PDB entry 7EB0 | electron microscopy, 3.60 A resolution | chains A and C of the 3 polymer chains in the assembly

# Chain A (and C)
Name: Spike glycoprotein
Source organism: Severe acute respiratory syndrome coronavirus 2
Notes: chain C of this document is another copy of the same molecule, construct and numbering; everything in this record applies to it too
Reference sequence: P0DTC2 (SPIKE_SARS2); numbering as in UniProt (aligned over 1-1208)
Sequence (1283 residues; numbered 1 to 1283; the number before each row is that of its first residue):
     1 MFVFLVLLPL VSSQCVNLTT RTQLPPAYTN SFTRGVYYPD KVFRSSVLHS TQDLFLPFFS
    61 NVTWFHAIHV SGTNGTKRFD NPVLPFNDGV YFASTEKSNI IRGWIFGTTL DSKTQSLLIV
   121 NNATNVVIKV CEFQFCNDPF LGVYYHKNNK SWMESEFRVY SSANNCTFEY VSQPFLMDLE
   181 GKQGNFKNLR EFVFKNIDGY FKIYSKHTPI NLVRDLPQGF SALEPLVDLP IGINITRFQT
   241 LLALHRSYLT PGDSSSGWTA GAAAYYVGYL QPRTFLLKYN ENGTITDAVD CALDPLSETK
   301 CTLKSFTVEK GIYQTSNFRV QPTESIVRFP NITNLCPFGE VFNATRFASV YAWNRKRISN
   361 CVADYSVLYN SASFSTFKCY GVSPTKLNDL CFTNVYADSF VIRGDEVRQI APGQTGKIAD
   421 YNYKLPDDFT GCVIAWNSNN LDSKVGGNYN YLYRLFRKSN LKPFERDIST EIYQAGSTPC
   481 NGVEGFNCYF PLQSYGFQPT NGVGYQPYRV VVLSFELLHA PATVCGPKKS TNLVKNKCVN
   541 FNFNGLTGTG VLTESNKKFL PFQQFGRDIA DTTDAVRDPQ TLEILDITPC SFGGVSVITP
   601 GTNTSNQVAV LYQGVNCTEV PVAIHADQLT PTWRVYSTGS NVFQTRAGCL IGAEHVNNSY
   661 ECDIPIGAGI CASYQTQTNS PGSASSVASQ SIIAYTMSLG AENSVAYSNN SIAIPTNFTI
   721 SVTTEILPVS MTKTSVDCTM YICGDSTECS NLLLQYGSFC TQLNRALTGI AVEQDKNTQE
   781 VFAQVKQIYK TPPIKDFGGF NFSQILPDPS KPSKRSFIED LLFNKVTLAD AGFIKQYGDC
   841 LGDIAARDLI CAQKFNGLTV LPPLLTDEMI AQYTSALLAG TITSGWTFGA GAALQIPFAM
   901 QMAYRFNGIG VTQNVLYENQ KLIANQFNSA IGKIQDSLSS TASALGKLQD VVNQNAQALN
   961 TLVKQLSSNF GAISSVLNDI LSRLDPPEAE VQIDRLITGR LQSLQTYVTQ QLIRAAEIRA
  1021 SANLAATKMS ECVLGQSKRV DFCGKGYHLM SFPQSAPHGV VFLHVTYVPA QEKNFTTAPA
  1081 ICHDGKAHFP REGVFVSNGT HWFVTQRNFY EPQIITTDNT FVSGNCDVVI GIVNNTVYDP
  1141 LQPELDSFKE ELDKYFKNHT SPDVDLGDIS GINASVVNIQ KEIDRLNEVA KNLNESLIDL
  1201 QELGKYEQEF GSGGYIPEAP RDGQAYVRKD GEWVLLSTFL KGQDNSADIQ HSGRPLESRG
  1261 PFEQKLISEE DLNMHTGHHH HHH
Not modelled in the structure: 1-26, 70-79, 144-158, 174-185, 246-263, 622-634, 677-688, 828-854, 1147-1283 (chain C: 1-26, 70-79, 144-158, 174-185, 246-263, 677-688, 828-853, 1147-1283)
Construct notes: variant G614 (Asp in P0DTC2); conflict G682 (Arg in P0DTC2), S683 (Arg in P0DTC2), S685 (Arg in P0DTC2), P986 (Lys in P0DTC2), P987 (Val in P0DTC2); expression tag (1209-1283)
Disulfides: C131-C166, C291-C301, C336-C361, C379-C432, C391-C525, C538-C590, C617-C649, C662-C671, C738-C760, C743-C749, C1032-C1043, C1082-C1126
Glycans and other covalent adducts: N-acetylglucosamine (NAG) linked to N61, N122, N165, N234, N282, N331, N343, N603, N616, N657, N709, N717, N801, N1074, N1098, N1134
Curated features (UniProtKB/Swiss-Prot):
  - region: N280 to C301 (Putative superantigen), R403 to D405 (Integrin-binding motif), N448 to F456 (Immunodominant HLA epitope recognized by the CD8+), P681, A684 (Putative superantigen), S816 to Y837 (Fusion peptide 1), K835 to F855 (Fusion peptide 2), D1163 to E1202 (Heptad repeat 2)
  - site: R815, S816 (Cleavage)
  - glycosylation: N17 (N-linked (GlcNAc...) (complex) asparagine), N61 (N-linked (GlcNAc...) (hybrid) asparagine), N74 (N-linked (GlcNAc...) (complex) asparagine), N122 (N-linked (GlcNAc...) (hybrid) asparagine), N149 (N-linked (GlcNAc...) (complex) asparagine), N165 (N-linked (GlcNAc...) (complex) asparagine), N234 (N-linked (GlcNAc...) (high mannose) asparagine), N282 (N-linked (GlcNAc...) (complex) asparagine), T323 (O-linked (GalNAc) threonine), S325 (O-linked (HexNAc...) serine), N331 (N-linked (GlcNAc...) (complex) asparagine), N343 (N-linked (GlcNAc...) (complex) asparagine), N603 (N-linked (GlcNAc...) (hybrid) asparagine), N616 (N-linked (GlcNAc...) (complex) asparagine), N657 (N-linked (GlcNAc...) (complex) asparagine), T676 (O-linked (GlcNAc...) threonine), T678 (O-linked (GlcNAc...) threonine), N709 (N-linked (GlcNAc...) (high mannose) asparagine), N717 (N-linked (GlcNAc...) (hybrid) asparagine), N801 (N-linked (GlcNAc...) (hybrid) asparagine) and 6 more in UniProt
  - natural variant: L5 (L5F: In strain: Iota/B.1.526), S13 (S13I: In strain: Epsilon/B.1.427/B.1.429), L18 (L18F: In strain: Beta/B.1.351, Gamma/P.1 and 1 more), T19 (T19I: In strain: Omicron/BQ.1.1, Omicron/XBB.1.5 and 1 more; T19R: In strain: Delta/B.1.617.2, Omicron/BA.2 and 4 more), T20 (T20N: In strain: Gamma/P.1), L24 to A27 (sequence variant, change not given here; In strain: Omicron/BA.2, Omicron/BA.2.12.1 and 6 more), P26 (P26S: In strain: Gamma/P.1), Q52 (Q52H: In strain: Omicron/EG.5.1), A67 (A67V: In strain: Eta/B.1.525, Omicron/BA.1), H69 to V70 (deletion: In strain: Alpha/B.1.1.7, Eta/B.1.525 and 5 more), G75 (G75V: In strain: Lambda/C.37), T76 (T76I: In strain: Lambda/C.37), 82 further natural variant entries in UniProt
  - mutagenesis: H69 to V70 (Increased incorporation of cleaved spike into virions), N121 (N121Q: Partial loss of biliverdin affinity), R190 (R190K: Partial loss of biliverdin affinity), N234 (N234Q: Increased resistance to neutralizing antibodies), N331 (N331Q: Reduced viral infectivity), N343 (N343Q: Reduced viral infectivity), L452 (L452R: Increased resistance to neutralizing antibodies. Decreases HLA binding to NF9 epitope. Increased binding affinity to human ACE2), Y453 (Y453F: Decreased HLA binding to NF9 epitope. Increased binding affinity to human ACE2), A475 (A475V: Increased resistance to neutralizing antibodies), V483 (V483A: Increased resistance to neutralizing antibodies), E484 (E484D: Increased replication in human TMEM106B overexpressing cells), F490 (F490L: Increased resistance to neutralizing antibodies and human covalescent sera neutralization), 11 further mutagenesis entries in UniProt

# Chain A / chain C interface
Contacting residue pairs - 97 pairs, chain A then chain C:
  Y38(A) with F562(C), hydrophobic
  K41(A) with P521(C); F562(C); Q563(C); Q564(C)
  V42(A) with F565(C), hydrophobic; R567(C)
  F43(A) with K558(C); F559(C), hydrophobic; Q563(C); F565(C), hydrogen bond (backbone-backbone); G566(C); R567(C), hydrogen bond (backbone-backbone)
  R44(A) with R567(C)
  S45(A) with D568(C)
  Y200(A) with R357(C); N394(C), hydrogen bond; Y396(C), hydrogen bond
  P225(A) with F562(C)
  A372(A) with N481(C)
  D737(A) with N317(C), hydrogen bond
  M740(A) with R319(C), hydrogen bond
  D745(A) with R319(C), salt bridge
  Q755(A) with N969(C); F970(C), hydrogen bond (backbone-backbone); G971(C)
  G757(A) with S968(C)
  F759(A) with Q965(C)
  K786(A) with A701(C)
  Q787(A) with A701(C); N703(C)
  I788(A) with L699(C), hydrophobic; A701(C), hydrogen bond (backbone-backbone); E702(C); N703(C)
  Y789(A) with N703(C)
  K790(A) with E702(C), salt bridge; N703(C); S704(C)
  P792(A) with Y707(C), hydrophobic
  D796(A) with Y707(C); N709(C)
  F797(A) with Y707(C)
  P862(A) with A647(C), hydrophobic
  P863(A) with A668(C), hydrogen bond (backbone-backbone)
  L864(A) with P665(C), hydrophobic; A668(C); G669(C), hydrogen bond (backbone-backbone)
  M869(A) with M697(C), hydrophobic; L699(C), hydrophobic
  Q872(A) with L699(C)
  Y873(A) with L699(C), hydrophobic
  T883(A) with V705(C); Y707(C)
  A890(A) with K1045(C), hydrogen bond (backbone-side chain); G1046(C)
  A892(A) with E1072(C)
  L894(A) with A713(C); E1072(C)
  Q895(A) with V705(C); S711(C); I712(C); A713(C)
  I896(A) with Y707(C); I712(C), hydrophobic
  P897(A) with S711(C); I712(C)
  M900(A) with T1077(C); V1094(C), hydrophobic
  Y904(A) with G1093(C); V1094(C); R1107(C), hydrogen bond
  N907(A) with E1092(C), hydrogen bond
  T912(A) with F1121(C)
  Q913(A) with P1090(C), hydrogen bond (side chain-backbone)
  N914(A) with F1089(C); S1123(C)
  Y917(A) with P1079(C); F1089(C), hydrophobic; V1129(C)
  E918(A) with S1123(C)
  Q920(A) with I1130(C)
  K921(A) with I1130(C)
  N978(A) with T547(C)
  S982(A) with K386(C), hydrogen bond (backbone-side chain)
  R983(A) with G381(C), hydrogen bond (side chain-backbone); V382(C); S383(C); K386(C)
  L984(A) with G381(C); K386(C)
  Q1005(A) with T1006(C)
  L1012(A) with Q1010(C)
  I1013(A) with I1013(C), hydrophobic
  R1019(A) with E1017(C)
  R1039(A) with R1039(C)
  E1144(A) with L1141(C)
Other interface residues (no listed pair), chain A (79 interface residues in all): D40, V47, P230, N282, N370, S371, Y756, S758, R765, Q784, G857, L861, G889, G891, F898, S967, S975, D994, T1027, S1030, E1031, L1034, G1035
Other interface residues (no listed pair), chain C (81 interface residues in all): L390, G482, K557, A570, D571, F592, Q613, G667, G700, A706, S708, P715, Q957, R995, V1040, D1041, V1068, A1078

# Overview
79 residues of chain A face 81 of chain C across their interface, with 16 hydrogen bonds and 2 salt bridges.
Polar contacts include D745(A)-R319(C), K790(A)-E702(C) and Y200(A)-N394(C). Covalently linked
N-acetylglucosamine: at N61(A), N122(A), N165(A), N234(A), N282(A) and N331(A) and 10 more.
Both chains are Spike glycoprotein (Severe acute respiratory syndrome coronavirus 2). Entry 7EB0 (Cryo-EM
structure of SARS-CoV-2 Spike D614G variant, one RBD-up conformation 2) was determined by electron microscopy
together with 7EAZ, 7EB3, 7EB4 and 7EB5 from the same study.
